3LZJ - chains A and P of the 3 polymer chains in the assembly; structure by X-ray diffraction, 2.05 A resolution.

# Chain A
Name: DNA polymerase
From: Enterobacteria phage RB69
Notes: EC 2.7.7.7
UniProt: Q38087 (DPOL_BPR69); residue numbers follow UniProt; this construct covers 1-903
Sequence (903 residues; numbered 1 to 903; the number before each row is that of its first residue):
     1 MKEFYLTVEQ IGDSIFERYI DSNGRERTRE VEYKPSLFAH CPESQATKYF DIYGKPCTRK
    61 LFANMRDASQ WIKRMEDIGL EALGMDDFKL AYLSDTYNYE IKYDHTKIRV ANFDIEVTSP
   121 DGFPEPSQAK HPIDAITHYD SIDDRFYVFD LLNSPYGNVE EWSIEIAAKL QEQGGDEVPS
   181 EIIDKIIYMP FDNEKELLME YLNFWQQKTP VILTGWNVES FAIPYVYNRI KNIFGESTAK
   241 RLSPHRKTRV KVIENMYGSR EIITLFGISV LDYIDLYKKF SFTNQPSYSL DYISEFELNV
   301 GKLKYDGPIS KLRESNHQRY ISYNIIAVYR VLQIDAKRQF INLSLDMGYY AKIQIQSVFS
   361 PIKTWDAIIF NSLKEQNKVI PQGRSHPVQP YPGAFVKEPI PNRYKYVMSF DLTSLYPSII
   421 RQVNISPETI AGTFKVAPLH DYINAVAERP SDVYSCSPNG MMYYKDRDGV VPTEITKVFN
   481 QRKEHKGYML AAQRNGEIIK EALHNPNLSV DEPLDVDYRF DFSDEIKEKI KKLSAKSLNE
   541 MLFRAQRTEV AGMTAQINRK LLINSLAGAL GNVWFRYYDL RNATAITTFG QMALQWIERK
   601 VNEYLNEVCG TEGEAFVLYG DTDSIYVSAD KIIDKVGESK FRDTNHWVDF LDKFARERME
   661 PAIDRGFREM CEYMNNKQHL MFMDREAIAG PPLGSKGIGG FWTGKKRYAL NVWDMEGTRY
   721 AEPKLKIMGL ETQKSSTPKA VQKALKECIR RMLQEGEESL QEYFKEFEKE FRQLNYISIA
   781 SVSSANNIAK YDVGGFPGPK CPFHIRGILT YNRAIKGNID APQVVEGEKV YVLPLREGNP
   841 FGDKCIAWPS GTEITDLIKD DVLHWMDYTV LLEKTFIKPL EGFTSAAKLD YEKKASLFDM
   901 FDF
Construct notes: engineered mutation Ala222 (Asp in Q38087), Ala327 (Asp in Q38087), Ala567 (Tyr in Q38087)
Metal / ion sites: Ca2+ site 1: Asp411, Leu412, Asp623 (together with CTP); Ca2+ site 2: Asp411, Asp623 (together with CTP); Ca2+ site 3: Asn505, Asn507, Lys531; Ca2+ site 4 near Asp515 (its only coordinating residue here)
Ligand contacts: CTP (cytidine-5'-triphosphate): Asp411, Leu412, Thr413, Ser414, Leu415, Tyr416, Pro417, Arg482, Lys486, Lys560, Asn564, Thr622, Asp623
What the authors report for this chain:
  - mutagenesis - Y567A (5-fold): increased catalytic activity on dCMP insertion opposite 8-oxoG
  - mutagenesis - Y567A (60-fold): increased catalytic activity on C:8-oxoG
  - conformationally variable residues: Ala567, Gly568
  - binding site for the 18-nt DNA strand: Gly568
  - mutagenesis - Y567A (5-fold): increased catalytic activity on CTP
  - mutagenesis - Y567A: increased catalytic activity on dAMP insertion opposite 8-oxoG
  - mutagenesis - L561A (700-fold): unchanged catalytic activity on dAMP insertion
  - mutagenesis - Y567A (20-fold): increased catalytic activity on A:8-oxoG

# Chain P
Molecule: 13-nt DNA strand
Sequence (13 nucleotides; numbered 103 to 115; the number before each row is that of its first residue):
   103 GCGGACTGCT TAC
Modified / non-standard residues: DOC (2',3'-dideoxycytidine-5'-monophosphate) at position 115

# Interface between chain A and chain P
Pairs across the interface (28; chain A residue first):
  Asn284(A) - DT112(P)  sugar contact
  Asn284(A) - DT113(P)  hydrogen bond to the phosphate
  Asp621(A) - DA114(P)  phosphate contact
  Asp621(A) - DOC_115(P)  sugar contact
  Thr622(A) - DOC_115(P)  sugar contact
  Lys706(A) - DA114(P)  hydrogen bond to the base
  Tyr708(A) - DOC_115(P)  hydrogen bond to the phosphate
  Met728(A) - DA114(P)  phosphate contact
  Met728(A) - DOC_115(P)  phosphate contact
  Gly729(A) - DT113(P)  phosphate contact
  Gly729(A) - DA114(P)  hydrogen bond to the phosphate
  Gln733(A) - DT113(P)  sugar contact
  Gln733(A) - DA114(P)  phosphate contact
  Lys734(A) - DT113(P)  sugar contact
  Ser735(A) - DT113(P)  hydrogen bond to the phosphate
  Ser736(A) - DT112(P)  sugar contact
  Ser783(A) - DC111(P)  sugar contact
  Ser783(A) - DT112(P)  phosphate contact
  Ser784(A) - DC111(P)  phosphate contact
  Ser784(A) - DT112(P)  hydrogen bond to the phosphate
  Ala785(A) - DC111(P)  phosphate contact
  Asn786(A) - DC111(P)  hydrogen bond to the phosphate
  Lys790(A) - DG110(P)  salt bridge to the phosphate
  Tyr791(A) - DT109(P)  hydrogen bond to the phosphate
  Tyr791(A) - DG110(P)  hydrogen bond to the phosphate
  Pro802(A) - DG110(P)  sugar contact
  His804(A) - DG110(P)  phosphate contact
  His804(A) - DC111(P)  salt bridge to the phosphate
Other interface residues (no listed pair), chain A (24 interface residues in all): Asp623, Tyr626, Ile727, Val782, Ile805

# Overview
The interface between chain A and chain P involves 24 residues on one side and 7 on the other; the contacts
include 9 hydrogen bonds and 2 salt bridges. Among the polar pairs are Lys706(A)-DA114(P), Asn284(A)-DT113(P)
and Tyr708(A)-DOC_115(P). From the paper: a binding site for the 18-nt DNA strand at Gly568(A); Y567A of chain
A increases catalytic activity on dCMP insertion opposite 8-oxoG.
Chain A is DNA polymerase (Enterobacteria phage RB69) and chain P is a 13-nt DNA strand; the structure, RB69
DNA Polymerase (Y567A) ternary complex with dCTP Opposite 7,8-Dihydro-8-oxoguanine, was determined by X-ray
diffraction, deposited together with 3LZI.
